Entry 6NC5 (X-ray diffraction, 2.07 A resolution); this record covers chain A.

Chain A:
Protein: Beta-lactamase
From: Cronobacter sakazakii
Reference sequence: A0A384EQ66 (A0A384EQ66_CROSK); residues 15-274 here correspond to UniProt positions 59-318 (UniProt number = residue number + 44)
Sequence (260 residues; numbered 15 to 274; the number before each row is that of its first residue):
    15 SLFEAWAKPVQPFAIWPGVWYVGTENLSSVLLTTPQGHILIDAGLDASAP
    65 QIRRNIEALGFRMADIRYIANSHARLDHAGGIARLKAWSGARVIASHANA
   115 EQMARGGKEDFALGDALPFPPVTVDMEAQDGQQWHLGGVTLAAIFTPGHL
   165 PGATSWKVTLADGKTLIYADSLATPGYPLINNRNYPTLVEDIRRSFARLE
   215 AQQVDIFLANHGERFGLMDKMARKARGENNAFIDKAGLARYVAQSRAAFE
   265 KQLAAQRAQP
Not modelled in the structure: 274
Sequence notes: engineered mutation H92 (Gln136 in A0A384EQ66), H225 (Lys269 in A0A384EQ66)
Ion coordination: Zn2+ site 1: H87, H163; Zn2+ site 2: D91, H92, H225; Zn2+ site 3: H111, E141, E264 (together with phosphate ion); Zn2+ site 4: E115 (together with phosphate ion); Zn2+ site 5: E123, D129

In short:
H87 and H163 form the Zn2+ site 1. D91, H92 and H225 coordinate Zn2+ site 2.
Chain A is Beta-lactamase (Cronobacter sakazakii); the structure, Cronobacter sakazakii (Enterobacter
sakazakii) Metallo-beta-lactamse HARLDQ motif, was determined by X-ray diffraction, deposited together with
6DQH, 6DR8, 6DN4 and 6DQ2.
